8BDT - chains C and D of the 4 polymer chains in the assembly; structure by X-ray diffraction, 2.70 A resolution.

# Chain C
Molecule: Elongin-C
Source organism: Homo sapiens
UniProtKB: Q15369 (ELOC_HUMAN); residue numbers follow UniProt; this construct covers 17-112
Amino-acid sequence (97 residues; row label = number of the first residue in the row):
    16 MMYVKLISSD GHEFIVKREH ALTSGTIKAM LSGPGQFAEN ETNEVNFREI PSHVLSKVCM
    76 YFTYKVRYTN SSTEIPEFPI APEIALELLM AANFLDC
Construct notes: initiating methionine (16)

# Chain D
Molecule: von Hippel-Lindau disease tumor suppressor
Source organism: Homo sapiens
UniProtKB: P40337 (VHL_HUMAN); numbering as in UniProt (aligned over 54-213)
Amino-acid sequence (162 residues; each row starts with the number of its first residue):
    52 GSMEAGRPRP VLRSVNSREP SQVIFCNRSP RVVLPVWLNF DGEPQPYPTL PPGTGRRIHS
   112 YRGHLWLFRD AGTHDGLLVN QTELFVPSLN VDGQPIFANI TLPVYTLKER CLQVVRSLVK
   172 PENYRRLDIV RSLYEDLEDH PNVQKDLERL TQERIAHQRM GD
Disordered / not traced: 52-60, 210-213
Construct notes: expression tag (52-53)
Ligand contacts: QLX ((2S,4R)-N-[(1S)-3-[2-[2-[2-[2-[2-[(9S)-7-(4-chlorophenyl)-4,5,13-trimethyl-3-thia-1,8,11,12-tetrazatricyclo[8.3.0.02,6]trideca-2(6),4,7,10,12-pentaen-9-yl]ethanoylamino]ethoxy]ethoxy]ethoxy]ethylamino]-1-[4-(4-methyl-1,3-thiazol-5-yl)phenyl]-3-oxidanylidene-propyl]-1-[(2R)-3-methyl-2-(3-methyl-1,2-oxazol-5-yl)butanoyl]-4-oxidanyl-pyrrolidine-2-carboxamide): Asn67, Arg69, Trp88, Phe91, Tyr98, Pro99, Arg107, Ile109, His110, Ser111, Tyr112, His115, Trp117
UniProt features mapped onto this chain:
  - region: Thr157 to Val166 (Interaction with Elongin BC complex)
  - natural variant: Leu63 (L63P: In PCC), Arg64 (R64P: In PCC), Ser65 (S65A: In PCC; S65L: In VHLD; S65W: In VHLD), Val66 to Gln73 (deletion: In VHLD), Ser68 (S68W: In PCC and VHLD), Glu70 (E70K: In VHLD), Val74 (V74G: In VHLD), Ile75 (deletion: In VHLD), Phe76 (F76I: In VHLD; F76L: In VHLD; F76S: In VHLD; deletion: In VHLD), Asn78 (N78H: In VHLD; N78S: In VHLD; N78T: In VHLD), Arg79 (R79P: In VHLD), Ser80 (S80I: In VHLD; S80N: In PCC and VHLD; S80R: In VHLD), 64 further natural variant entries in UniProt
  - mutagenesis: Tyr98 (Y98N: No interaction with HIF1A. No HIF1A degradation)

# Interface between chain C and chain D
Contacting residue pairs - 35 pairs, chain C then chain D:
  Tyr76(C) with Tyr156(D), hydrogen bond (side chain-backbone); Thr157(D); Leu158(D), hydrogen bond (side chain-backbone)
  Tyr83(C) with Val155(D)
  Thr84(C) with Val155(D)
  Ser87(C) with Gln132(D)
  Glu89(C) with Arg79(D), salt bridge
  Ile90(C) with Leu153(D)
  Pro91(C) with Leu153(D)
  Glu92(C) with Pro81(D); Arg82(D), salt bridge; Leu153(D); Arg161(D), salt bridge
  Phe93(C) with Leu158(D), hydrophobic; Arg161(D), hydrogen bond (backbone-side chain)
  Ile95(C) with Arg161(D); Cys162(D), hydrophobic; Val165(D)
  Pro97(C) with Leu169(D), hydrophobic
  Ala100(C) with Val166(D), hydrophobic
  Leu101(C) with Leu178(D), hydrophobic; Ile180(D), hydrophobic
  Leu103(C) with Cys162(D), hydrophobic
  Leu104(C) with Lys159(D); Cys162(D), hydrophobic; Leu163(D), hydrophobic; Leu184(D), hydrophobic
  Met105(C) with Leu184(D), hydrophobic
  Ala107(C) with Leu158(D), hydrophobic; Lys159(D)
  Asn108(C) with Lys159(D); Leu184(D)
  Cys112(C) with Thr157(D); Leu158(D), hydrogen bond (backbone-backbone); Lys159(D), hydrogen bond (backbone-backbone)
Other interface residues (no listed pair), chain C (23 interface residues in all): Val73, Tyr79, Lys80, Ser86
Other interface residues (no listed pair), chain D (25 interface residues in all): Thr152, Pro154, Gln164, Asp179, Ser183, Asp187

# Overview
The interface between chain C and chain D involves 23 residues on one side and 25 on the other; the contacts
include 5 hydrogen bonds and 3 salt bridges. Among the polar pairs are Glu89(C)-Arg79(D), Glu92(C)-Arg82(D)
and Glu92(C)-Arg161(D). Bound to chain D: compound QLX.
Chain C is Elongin-C and chain D is von Hippel-Lindau disease tumor suppressor, both from Homo sapiens; the
structure, Ternary complex between VCB, BRD4-BD2 and PROTAC 51, was determined by X-ray diffraction (same
publication as 8BDI, 8BDJ, 8BDL, 8BDM, 8BDN, 8BDO and 3 further entries).
